PDB entry 5KL8 | X-ray diffraction, 4.00 A resolution | chains A and C of the 3 polymer chains in the assembly

== Chain A ==
Molecule: Maternal protein pumilio
Source organism: Drosophila melanogaster
Reference sequence: P25822 (PUM_DROME); residue numbers follow UniProt; this construct covers 1091-1426
Chain sequence (337 residues; numbered 1090 to 1426; the number before each row is that of its first residue):
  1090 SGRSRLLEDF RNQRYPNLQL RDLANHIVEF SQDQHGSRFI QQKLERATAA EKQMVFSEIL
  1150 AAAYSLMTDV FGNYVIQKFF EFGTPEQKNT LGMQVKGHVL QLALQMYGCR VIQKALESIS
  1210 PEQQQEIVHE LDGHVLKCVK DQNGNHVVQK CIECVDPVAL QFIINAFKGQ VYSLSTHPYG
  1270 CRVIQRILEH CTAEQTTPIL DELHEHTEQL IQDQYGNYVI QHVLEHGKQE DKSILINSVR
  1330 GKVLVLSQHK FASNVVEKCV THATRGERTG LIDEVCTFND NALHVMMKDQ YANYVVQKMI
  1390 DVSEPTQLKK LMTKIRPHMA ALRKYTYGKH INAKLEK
Not modelled in the structure: 1090-1091, 1103-1120, 1419-1426
Differences from the reference sequence: expression tag (1090)
Curated features (UniProtKB/Swiss-Prot):
  - region: Ser1126 to Gln1130 (Adenine-nucleotide binding in RNA target), Asn1162 to Gln1166 (Uracil-nucleotide binding in RNA target), Cys1198 to Gln1202 (Adenine-nucleotide binding in RNA target), Asn1234 to Gln1238 (Non-specific-nucleotide binding in RNA target), Cys1270 to Gln1274 (Adenine-nucleotide binding in RNA target), Asn1306 to Gln1310 (Uracil-nucleotide binding in RNA target), Ser1342 to Glu1346 (Guanine-nucleotide binding in RNA target), Asn1382 to Gln1386 (Uracil-nucleotide binding in RNA target)
  - mutagenesis: Arg1127 (R1127A: Disrupts RNA-binding), Lys1167 (K1167A: Disrupts RNA-binding), Arg1199 (R1199A: Disrupts RNA-binding), His1235 (H1235A: Disrupts RNA-binding), Gly1330 (G1330D: In Pum680; abolishes interaction with brat and translational repression activity but not RNA-binding activity), Glu1346 (E1346K: Disrupts RNA-binding), Cys1365 (C1365R: Abolishes interaction with brat), Thr1366 (T1366D: Abolishes interaction with brat), Phe1367 (F1367S: Abolishes interaction with nanos), Asn1368 (N1368S: Abolishes interaction with brat)
From the paper describing this entry:
  - binding site for the 14-nt RNA strand (chain C): Arg1271

== Chain C ==
Molecule: 14-nt RNA strand
Sequence (14 nucleotides; each row starts with the number of its first residue):
     1 UAUUUGUAAU UUAU
Not modelled in the structure: 12-14

== How chain A and chain C interact ==
Pairs across the interface - 45 pairs, chain A then chain C:
  Val1159(A) - U11(C)  base contact
  Asn1162(A) - U11(C)  hydrogen bond to the base
  Tyr1163(A) - U11(C)  base contact
  Gln1166(A) - U11(C)  base contact
  Met1195(A) - U10(C)  sugar contact
  Met1195(A) - U11(C)  sugar contact
  Tyr1196(A) - U11(C)  base contact
  Arg1199(A) - U10(C)  base contact
  Arg1199(A) - U11(C)  base contact
  Gln1231(A) - U10(C)  hydrogen bond to the phosphate
  Asn1232(A) - U10(C)  base contact
  His1235(A) - A9(C)  base contact
  His1235(A) - U10(C)  stacking on the base
  Gln1238(A) - A9(C)  base contact
  Tyr1268(A) - A9(C)  hydrogen bond to the sugar
  Cys1270(A) - A8(C)  base contact
  Arg1271(A) - A8(C)  hydrogen bond to the base
  Arg1271(A) - A9(C)  hydrogen bond to the base
  Gln1274(A) - A8(C)  hydrogen bond to the base
  Gln1303(A) - U7(C)  base contact
  Tyr1304(A) - A8(C)  sugar contact
  Tyr1304(A) - A9(C)  hydrogen bond to the phosphate
  Asn1306(A) - U7(C)  hydrogen bond to the base
  Tyr1307(A) - U7(C)  sugar contact
  Tyr1307(A) - A8(C)  stacking on the base
  Gln1310(A) - U7(C)  hydrogen bond to the base
  Phe1340(A) - U7(C)  base contact
  Ser1342(A) - G6(C)  hydrogen bond to the base
  Asn1343(A) - G6(C)  hydrogen bond to the base
  Asn1343(A) - U7(C)  hydrogen bond to the base
  Glu1346(A) - G6(C)  hydrogen bond to the base
  Lys1377(A) - U3(C)  salt bridge to the phosphate
  Gln1379(A) - U5(C)  base contact
  Tyr1380(A) - G6(C)  sugar contact
  Asn1382(A) - U5(C)  hydrogen bond to the base
  Tyr1383(A) - U5(C)  hydrogen bond to the base
  Tyr1383(A) - G6(C)  stacking on the base
  Gln1386(A) - U5(C)  hydrogen bond to the base
  Lys1413(A) - A2(C)  salt bridge to the phosphate
  Lys1413(A) - U3(C)  base contact
  Tyr1414(A) - U3(C)  sugar contact
  Tyr1414(A) - U4(C)  phosphate contact
  Thr1415(A) - U4(C)  hydrogen bond to the phosphate
  Thr1415(A) - U5(C)  phosphate contact
  Tyr1416(A) - U5(C)  hydrogen bond to the base
Interface residues without a listed pair, chain A (38 interface residues in all): Gln1202, Asn1234, Arg1275, Lys1339

== In short ==
The interface between chain A and chain C involves 38 residues on one side and 10 on the other, with 18
hydrogen bonds, 2 salt bridges and 3 aromatic stacking contacts. Polar contacts include Asn1162(A)-U11(C),
Arg1271(A)-A8(C) and Arg1271(A)-A9(C). From the paper: a binding site for the 14-nt RNA strand (chain C) at
Arg1271(A).
Here chain A is Maternal protein pumilio (Drosophila melanogaster) and chain C is a 14-nt RNA strand. Entry
5KL8 (Crystal structure of the Pumilio-Nos-CyclinB RNA complex) was determined by X-ray diffraction (same
publication as 5KL1 and 5KLA).
